Entry 6E1K (electron microscopy, 3.30 A resolution); this record covers chains A and F of the 6 polymer chains in the assembly.

# Chain A
Molecule: Two pore calcium channel protein 1
From: Arabidopsis thaliana
Reference sequence: Q94KI8 (TPC1_ARATH); residues 12-733 here = UniProt positions 12-733
Chain sequence (727 residues; row label = number of the first residue in the row):
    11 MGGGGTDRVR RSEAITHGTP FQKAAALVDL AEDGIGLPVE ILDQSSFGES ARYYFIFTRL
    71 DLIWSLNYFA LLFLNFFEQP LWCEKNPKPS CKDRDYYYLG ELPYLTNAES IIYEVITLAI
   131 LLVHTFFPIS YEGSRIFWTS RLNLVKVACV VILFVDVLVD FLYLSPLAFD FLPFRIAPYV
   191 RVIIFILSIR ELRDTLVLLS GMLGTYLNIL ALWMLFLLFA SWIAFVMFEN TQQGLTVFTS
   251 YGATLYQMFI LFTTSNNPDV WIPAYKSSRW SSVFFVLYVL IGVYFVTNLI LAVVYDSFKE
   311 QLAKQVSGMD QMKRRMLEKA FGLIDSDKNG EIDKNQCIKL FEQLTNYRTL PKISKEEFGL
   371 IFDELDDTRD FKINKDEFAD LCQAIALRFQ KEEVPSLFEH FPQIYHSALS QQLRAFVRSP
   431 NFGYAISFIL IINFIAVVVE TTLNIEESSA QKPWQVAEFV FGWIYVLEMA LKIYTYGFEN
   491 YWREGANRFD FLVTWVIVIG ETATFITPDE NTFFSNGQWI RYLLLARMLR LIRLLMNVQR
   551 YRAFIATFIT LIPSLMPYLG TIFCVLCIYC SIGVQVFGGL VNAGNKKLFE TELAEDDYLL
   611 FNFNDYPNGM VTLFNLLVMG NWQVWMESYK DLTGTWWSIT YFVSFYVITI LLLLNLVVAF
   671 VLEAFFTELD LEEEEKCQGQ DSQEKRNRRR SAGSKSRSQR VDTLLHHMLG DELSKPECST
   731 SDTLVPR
Disordered / not traced: 11-21, 174-182, 407-547, 708-737
Construct notes: initiating methionine (11); conflict N240 (Asp in Q94KI8), N454 (Asp in Q94KI8), Q528 (Glu in Q94KI8); expression tag (734-737)
Modified positions: S22 (phosphoserine; SEP); T26 (phosphothreonine; TPO); T29 (phosphothreonine; TPO)
Ion coordination: Ca2+ site 1: D335, D337, N339, E341; Ca2+ site 2: E374, D376
What the authors report for this chain:
  - post-translational modification sites: S22, T26, T29 (citing earlier work)

# Chain F
Molecule: cat06 heavy chain
From: Homo sapiens
Chain sequence (231 residues; each row starts with the number of its first residue):
     1 EVQLVESGGG LVQPGGSLRL SCAASGFNVY SYSIHWVRQA PGKGLEWVAS ISSYYSSTSY
    61 ADSVKGRFTI SADTSKNTAY LQMNSLRAED TAVYYCARSY WYWRTSTLGG IDYWGQGTLV
   121 TVFNQIKGPS VFPLAPSSKS TSGGTAALGC LVKDYFPEPV TVSWNSGALT SGVHTFPAVL
   181 QSSGLYSLSS VVTVPSSSLG TQTYICNVNH KPSNTKVDKK VEPKSCDKTH T
Disordered / not traced: 1, 84-88, 121-231
Disulfides: C22-C96

# How chain A and chain F interact
Residue-residue contacts (32; chain A residue first):
  S56(A) with R104(F)
  Q321(A) with Y55(F); W103(F)
  R324(A) with Y54(F), hydrogen bond (side chain-backbone); Y55(F)
  R325(A) with W103(F)
  L327(A) with Y54(F), hydrogen bond (backbone-side chain)
  E328(A) with Y54(F); Y55(F); W101(F)
  F331(A) with Y100(F)
  G332(A) with Y100(F)
  K338(A) with Y32(F); Y100(F); W101(F); L108(F)
  N339(A) with F27(F); Y32(F)
  G340(A) with F27(F)
  I383(A) with F27(F)
  N384(A) with F27(F); V29(F); Y30(F); S31(F)
  K385(A) with Y30(F); S31(F), hydrogen bond (backbone-side chain); Y54(F); Y100(F), hydrogen bond (side chain-backbone)
  D386(A) with Y30(F); S53(F); Y54(F)
  A389(A) with Y54(F)
Other interface residues (no listed pair), chain A (17 interface residues in all): E341

# Summary
17 residues of chain A and 13 residues of chain F are in contact; the contacts include 4 hydrogen bonds. Among
the polar pairs are R324(A)-Y54(F), L327(A)-Y54(F) and K385(A)-S31(F). D335(A), D337(A), N339(A) and E341(A)
form the Ca2+ site 1. E374(A) and D376(A) form the Ca2+ site 2. The paper reports modification sites S22(A),
T26(A) and T29(A).
Chain A is Two pore calcium channel protein 1 (Arabidopsis thaliana) and chain F is cat06 heavy chain (Homo
sapiens); the structure, Structure of AtTPC1(DDE) reconstituted in saposin A with cat06 Fab, was determined by
electron microscopy, deposited together with 6CX0, 6E1M, 6E1N and 6E1P.
